2W5P - chains A and C of the 3 polymer chains in the assembly; structure by X-ray diffraction, 1.90 A resolution.

[Chain A (and C)]
Name: Dr hemagglutinin structural subunit
From: Escherichia coli
Notes: fragment: adhesin subunit, residues 23-160; chain C of this document is another copy of the same molecule, construct and numbering; everything in this record applies to it too
UniProt: P24093 (DRAA_ECOLX); residues 2-139 here correspond to UniProt positions 23-160 (UniProt number = residue number + 21)
Amino-acid sequence (149 residues; row label = number of the first residue in the row; numbers below 1 keep their minus sign (Arg-9 is residue -9)):
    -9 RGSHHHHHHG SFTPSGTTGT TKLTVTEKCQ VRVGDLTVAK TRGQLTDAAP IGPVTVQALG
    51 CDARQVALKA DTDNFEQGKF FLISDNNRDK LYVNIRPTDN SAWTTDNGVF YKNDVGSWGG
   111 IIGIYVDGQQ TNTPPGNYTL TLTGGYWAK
Disordered / not traced: -9 to -1 (chain C: -9 to -1, 67-68)
Sequence notes: engineered mutation Lys18 (Glu39 in P24093)
Ligand contacts: chloramphenicol succinate (CL8): Pro40, Ile41, Gly42, Pro43, Thr88, Ile111, Gly113, Ile114, Tyr115

[Interface between chain A and chain C]
Residue-residue contacts - 43 pairs, chain A then chain C:
  Thr14(A) - Gly6(C)
  Thr14(A) - Thr7(C)
  Thr16(A) - Ser5(C)
  Thr16(A) - Gly6(C)
  Glu17(A) - Ser5(C)  hydrogen bond (backbone-side chain)
  Glu17(A) - Tyr136(C)
  Lys18(A) - Leu49(C)
  Lys18(A) - Gly50(C)
  Cys19(A) - Ser5(C)  hydrogen bond (backbone-side chain)
  Cys19(A) - Leu49(C)
  Cys19(A) - Gly50(C)
  Cys19(A) - Cys51(C)  disulfide
  Cys19(A) - Arg54(C)
  Cys19(A) - Tyr136(C)  hydrophobic
  Gln20(A) - Ser5(C)
  Gln20(A) - Gln47(C)
  Gln20(A) - Ala48(C)
  Gln20(A) - Leu49(C)  hydrogen bond (backbone-backbone)
  Gln20(A) - Cys51(C)
  Val21(A) - Ser5(C)  hydrogen bond (backbone-backbone)
  Val21(A) - Gly6(C)
  Val21(A) - Thr7(C)  hydrogen bond (backbone-backbone)
  Val21(A) - Val46(C)  hydrophobic
  Val21(A) - Gln47(C)
  Val21(A) - Ala48(C)  hydrophobic
  Val21(A) - Val56(C)  hydrophobic
  Val21(A) - Gly134(C)
  Val21(A) - Gly135(C)
  Arg22(A) - Thr7(C)
  Arg22(A) - Thr45(C)
  Arg22(A) - Val46(C)
  Arg22(A) - Gln47(C)  hydrogen bond (backbone-backbone)
  Arg22(A) - Leu49(C)
  Val23(A) - Thr7(C)  hydrogen bond (backbone-side chain)
  Val23(A) - Thr8(C)
  Val23(A) - Gly9(C)
  Val23(A) - Val44(C)  hydrophobic
  Val23(A) - Thr45(C)
  Val23(A) - Leu58(C)  hydrophobic
  Val23(A) - Leu132(C)
  Val23(A) - Gly134(C)
  Gly24(A) - Thr45(C)  hydrogen bond (backbone-backbone)
  Thr27(A) - Thr7(C)
Also at the interface, not in a pair above, chain A (14 interface residues in all): Ala29, Pro125, Asn127
Also at the interface, not in a pair above, chain C (23 interface residues in all): Pro4, Ala57, Thr133
Inter-chain disulfides: Cys19(A)-Cys51(C)

[Overview]
The interface between chain A and chain C involves 14 residues on one side and 23 on the other, with 1
disulfide bond and 8 hydrogen bonds. Polar pairs include Glu17(A)-Ser5(C), Cys19(A)-Ser5(C) and
Val23(A)-Thr7(C). Ligands of chain A: chloramphenicol succinate.
Both chains are Dr hemagglutinin structural subunit (Escherichia coli). Entry 2W5P (DraE Adhesin in complex
with Chloramphenicol Succinate (monoclinic form)) was determined by X-ray diffraction together with 2JKJ, 2JKL
and 2JKN from the same study.
